Entry 1PRT (X-ray diffraction, 2.90 A resolution); this record covers chains A and F of the 6 polymer chains in the assembly.

[Chain A]
Molecule: Pertussis toxin (subunit S1)
Source organism: Bordetella pertussis
UniProtKB: P04977 (TOX1_BORPE); residues 2-235 here correspond to UniProt positions 36-269 (UniProt number = residue number + 34)
Sequence (234 residues; each row starts with the number of its first residue):
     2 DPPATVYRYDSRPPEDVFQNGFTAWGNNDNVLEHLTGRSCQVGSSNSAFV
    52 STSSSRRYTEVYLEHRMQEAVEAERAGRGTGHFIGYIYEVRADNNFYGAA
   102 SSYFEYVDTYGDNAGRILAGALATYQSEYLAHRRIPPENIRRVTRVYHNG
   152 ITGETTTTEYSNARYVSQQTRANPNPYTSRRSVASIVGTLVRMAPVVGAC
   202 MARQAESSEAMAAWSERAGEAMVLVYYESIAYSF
Not modelled in the structure: 211-220
Disulfide bonds: C41-C201
UniProt features mapped onto this chain:
  - active site: H35, E129
  - binding site (NAD(+)): W26

[Chain F]
Molecule: Pertussis toxin (subunit S5)
Source organism: Bordetella pertussis
UniProtKB: P04981 (TOX5_BORPE); residues 2-99 here correspond to UniProt positions 36-133 (UniProt number = residue number + 34)
Sequence (98 residues; numbered 2 to 99; the number before each row is that of its first residue):
     2 LPTHLYKNFTVQELALKLKGKNQEFCLTAFMSGRSLVRACLSDAGHEHDT
    52 WFDTMLGFAISAYALKSRIALTVEDSPYPGTPGDLLELQICPLNGYCE
Disulfide bonds: C27-C41, C92-C98

[How chain A and chain F interact]
Residue-residue contacts (19; chain A residue first):
  E70(A) - N95(F)
  E73(A) - P93(F)
  R76(A) - E99(F)  salt bridge
  A77(A) - Y97(F)  hydrophobic
  A77(A) - E99(F)
  R79(A) - Y97(F)
  R193(A) - N95(F)  hydrogen bond
  M194(A) - L66(F)  hydrophobic
  M194(A) - N95(F)  hydrogen bond (backbone-side chain)
  A195(A) - L94(F)  hydrophobic
  E221(A) - R69(F)  salt bridge
  E221(A) - Y97(F)  hydrogen bond
  V224(A) - L66(F)
  V224(A) - K67(F)
  L225(A) - K67(F)  hydrogen bond (backbone-side chain)
  V226(A) - A65(F)
  V226(A) - L66(F)
  I231(A) - A65(F)  hydrophobic
  F235(A) - I61(F)  hydrophobic
Other interface residues (no listed pair), chain A (15 interface residues in all): S230
Other interface residues (no listed pair), chain F (14 interface residues in all): N9, G58, S62, C98

[Overview]
15 residues of chain A face 14 of chain F across their interface, with 4 hydrogen bonds and 2 salt bridges.
Polar contacts include R76(A)-E99(F), E221(A)-R69(F) and R193(A)-N95(F). Curated annotation (UniProt) lists
active-site residues H35(A) and E129(A) and NAD+-binding residue W26(A) on chain A.
Here chain A is Pertussis toxin (subunit S1) and chain F is Pertussis toxin (subunit S5), both from Bordetella
pertussis. Entry 1PRT (The crystal structure of pertussis toxin) was determined by X-ray diffraction.
